Entry 9H9L (electron microscopy, 3.20 A resolution); this record covers chains A and O of the 13 polymer chains in the assembly.

[Chain A]
Molecule: 16S RNA
Organism: Escherichia coli
Sequence (1541 nucleotides; row label = number of the first residue in the row; note: 1 number in that range is skipped by the numbering (no residue carries it; nothing is unmodelled there)):
     1 AAAUUGAAGAGUUUGAUCAUGGCUCAGAUUGAACGCUGGCGGCAGGCCUA
    51 ACACAUGCAAGUCGAACGGUAACAGGAAGAAGCUUGCUUCUUUGCUGACG
   101 AGUGGCGGACGGGUGAGUAAUGUCUGGGAAACUGCCUGAUGGAGGGGGAU
   151 AACUACUGGAAACGGUAGCUAAUACCGCAUAACGUCGCAAGACCAAAGAG
   201 GGGGACCUUCGGGCCUCUUGCCAUCGGAUGUGCCCAGAUGGGAUUAGCUA
   251 GUAGGUGGGGUAACGGCUCACCUAGGCGACGAUCCCUAGCUGGUCUGAGA
   301 GGAUGACCAGCCACACUGGAACUGAGACACGGUCCAGACUCCUACGGGAG
   351 GCAGCAGUGGGGAAUAUUGCACAAUGGGCGCAAGCCUGAUGCAGCCAUGC
   401 CGCGUGUAUGAAGAAGGCCUUCGGGUUGUAAAGUACUUUCAGCGGGGAGG
   451 AAGGGAGUAAAGUUAAUACCUUUGCUCAUUGACGUUACCCGCAGAAGAAG
   501 CACCGGCUAACUCCGUGCCAGCAGCCXCGGUAAUACGGAGGGUGCAAGCG
   551 UUAAUCGGAAUUACUGGGCGUAAAGCGCACGCAGGCGGUUUGUUAAGUCA
   601 GAUGUGAAAUCCCCGGGCUCAACCUGGGAACUGCAUCUGAUACUGGCAAG
   651 CUUGAGUCUCGUAGAGGGGGGUAGAAUUCCAGGUGUAGCGGUGAAAUGCG
   701 UAGAGAUCUGGAGGAAUACCGGUGGCGAAGGCGGCCCCCUGGACGAAGAC
   751 UGACGCUCAGGUGCGAAAGCGUGGGGAGCAAACAGGAUUAGAUACCCUGG
   801 UAGUCCACGCCGUAAACGAUGUCGACUUGGAGGUUGUGCCCUUGAGGCGU
   851 GGCUUCCGGAGCUAACGCGUUAAGUCGACCGCCUGGGGAGUACGGCCGCA
   901 AGGUUAAAACUCAAAUGAAUUGACGGGGGC
   932 CCGCACAAGCGGUGGAGCAUGUGGUUUAAUUCGAUGXAACGCGAAGAACC
   982 UUACCUGGUCUUGACAUCCACGGAAGUUUUCAGAGAUGAGAAUGUGCCUU
  1032 CGGGAACCGUGAGACAGGUGCUGCAUGGCUGUCGUCAGCUCGUGUUGUGA
  1082 AAUGUUGGGUUAAGUCCCGCAACGAGCGCAACCCUUAUCCUUUGUUGCCA
  1132 GCGGUCCGGCCGGGAACUCAAAGGAGACUGCCAGUGAUAAACUGGAGGAA
  1182 GGUGGGGAUGACGUCAAGUCAUCAUGGCCCUUACGACCAGGGCUACACAC
  1232 GUGCUACAAUGGCGCAUACAAAGAGAAGCGACCUCGCGAGAGCAAGCGGA
  1282 CCUCAUAAAGUGCGUCGUAGUCCGGAUUGGAGUCUGCAACUCGACUCCAU
  1332 GAAGUCGGAAUCGCUAGUAAUCGUGGAUCAGAAUGCCACGGUGAAUACGU
  1382 UCCCGGCCUUGUACACACCGCCCGUXACACCAUGGGAGUGGGUUGCAAAA
  1432 GAAGUAGGUAGCUUAACCUUCGGGAGGGCGCUUACCACUUUGUGAUUCAU
  1482 GACUGGGGUGAAGUCGUAACAAGGUAACCGUAGGGGAACCUGCGGUUGGA
  1532 UCACCUCCUUA
Unresolved in the structure: 932-1386, 1535-1542
Modified positions: PSU (pseudouridine-5'-monophosphate) at position 516, G7M (N7-methyl-guanosine-5'-monophosphate) at position 527, 2MG (2N-methylguanosine-5'-monophosphate) at position 967, 5MC (5-methylcytidine-5'-monophosphate) at position 968, 2MG (2N-methylguanosine-5'-monophosphate) at position 1208, 4OC (4n,o2'-methylcytidine-5'-monophosphate) at position 1402, 5MC (5-methylcytidine-5'-monophosphate) at position 1407, UR3 (3-methyluridine-5'-monophoshate) at position 1498, 2MG (2N-methylguanosine-5'-monophosphate) at position 1516, MA6 (6N-dimethyladenosine-5'-monophoshate) at position 1518, MA6 (6N-dimethyladenosine-5'-monophoshate) at position 1519
Ion coordination: Mg2+ site 1 near G21 (its only coordinating residue here); Mg2+ site 2 near A53 (its only coordinating residue here); Mg2+ site 3 near G57 (its only coordinating residue here); Mg2+ site 4: A59, U387; Mg2+ site 5: A109, G331; Mg2+ site 6: A116, G117, G289; Mg2+ site 7: G145, A197; Mg2+ site 8 near A174 (its only coordinating residue here); Mg2+ site 9: U180, A195; Mg2+ site 10 near G266 (its only coordinating residue here); Mg2+ site 11: G299, G558; Mg2+ site 12 near A306 (its only coordinating residue here); 3 more K+ sites not listed; 23 more Mg2+ sites not listed
Residues lining bound ligands: A1IC4 ((2S,3S)-2-[[(2S)-2-[[(2S,4S)-5-aminocarbonyloxy-4-oxidanyl-2-[[(2S,3R)-3-oxidanylpiperidin-2-yl]carbonylamino]pentanoyl]amino]-3-(1H-imidazol-4-yl)propanoyl]amino]-3-(2-chloranyl-1H-imidazol-4-yl)-3-oxidanyl-propanoic acid): U692, G693, U788, U789, G791, A792, A794, C795, C796, U1506

[Chain O]
Name: Small ribosomal subunit protein uS15
Organism: Escherichia coli
UniProt: P0ADZ4 (RS15_ECOLI); residues 1-89 here = UniProt positions 1-89
Sequence (89 residues; row label = number of the first residue in the row):
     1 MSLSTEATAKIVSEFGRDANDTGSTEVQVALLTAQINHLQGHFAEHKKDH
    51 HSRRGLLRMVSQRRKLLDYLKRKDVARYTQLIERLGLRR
Unresolved in the structure: 1

[How chain A and chain O interact]
Contacting residue pairs (51; chain A residue first):
  A579(A) - Arg54(O)  hydrogen bond to the sugar
  G581(A) - Lys65(O)  salt bridge to the phosphate
  G656(A) - Gly23(O)  base contact
  G656(A) - Gln28(O)  hydrogen bond to the sugar
  G656(A) - Gln62(O)  sugar contact
  U657(A) - Thr22(O)  hydrogen bond to the sugar
  U657(A) - Gln28(O)  sugar contact
  U657(A) - Leu31(O)  sugar contact
  C658(A) - Thr8(O)  phosphate contact
  C658(A) - Thr22(O)  sugar contact
  U659(A) - Thr5(O)  phosphate contact
  U659(A) - Thr8(O)  phosphate contact
  C660(A) - Thr5(O)  phosphate contact
  G666(A) - Ser52(O)  hydrogen bond to the base
  G667(A) - His42(O)  base contact
  G667(A) - Asp49(O)  hydrogen bond to the sugar
  G667(A) - His51(O)  sugar contact
  G668(A) - His46(O)  hydrogen bond to the base
  G668(A) - Lys48(O)  sugar contact
  G668(A) - Asp49(O)  sugar contact
  A728(A) - Arg54(O)  salt bridge to the phosphate
  G730(A) - His51(O)  hydrogen bond to the base
  C739(A) - His42(O)  hydrogen bond to the sugar
  C739(A) - His46(O)  sugar contact
  U740(A) - Ser2(O)  phosphate contact
  U740(A) - His38(O)  phosphate contact
  U740(A) - Leu39(O)  phosphate contact
  U740(A) - His42(O)  sugar contact
  U740(A) - Ser52(O)  hydrogen bond to the sugar
  G741(A) - Ser2(O)  phosphate contact
  G741(A) - Gln35(O)  hydrogen bond to the phosphate
  G741(A) - Leu39(O)  phosphate contact
  G741(A) - His51(O)  sugar contact
  G741(A) - Ser52(O)  sugar contact
  G741(A) - Gly55(O)  sugar contact
  A749(A) - Asn20(O)  sugar contact
  A749(A) - Thr22(O)  base contact
  C750(A) - Asn20(O)  sugar contact
  C750(A) - Asp21(O)  hydrogen bond to the sugar
  C750(A) - Thr22(O)  sugar contact
  C750(A) - Gly23(O)  hydrogen bond to the sugar
  U751(A) - Arg17(O)  salt bridge to the phosphate
  U751(A) - Asp21(O)  sugar contact
  U751(A) - Gly23(O)  sugar contact
  U751(A) - Ser24(O)  sugar contact
  G752(A) - Tyr69(O)  sugar contact
  G752(A) - Lys73(O)  salt bridge to the phosphate
  A753(A) - Tyr69(O)  hydrogen bond to the phosphate
  C754(A) - Tyr69(O)  sugar contact
  G755(A) - Lys65(O)  phosphate contact
  C808(A) - Lys47(O)  salt bridge to the phosphate
Also at the interface, not in a pair above, chain A (31 interface residues in all): C580, C582, G669, A729, G742, C764, G765, G809
Also at the interface, not in a pair above, chain O (32 interface residues in all): Thr25, His50, Met59, Ser61, Leu66

[Overview]
31 residues of chain A face 32 of chain O across their interface; the contacts include 13 hydrogen bonds and 5
salt bridges. Polar contacts include G666(A)-Ser52(O), G668(A)-His46(O) and G730(A)-His51(O). Ligands of chain
A: compound A1IC4.
Here chain A is 16S RNA and chain O is Small ribosomal subunit protein uS15, both from Escherichia coli. Entry
9H9L (Complex 3 (BODY) 30S-tRNA-GE81112) was determined by electron microscopy together with 9H8G, 9H9H, 9H9I,
9H9J, 9H9K, 9H9M and 9H9N from the same study.
